7AAU - chains A and F; structure by X-ray diffraction, 2.30 A resolution.

# Chain A (and F)
Name: S-(hydroxymethyl)glutathione dehydrogenase
Organism: Chlamydomonas reinhardtii
Notes: EC 1.1.1.284; chain F of this document is another copy of the same molecule, construct and numbering; everything in this record applies to it too
UniProt: A0A2K3D6R4 (A0A2K3D6R4_CHLRE); residues 1-378 here = UniProt positions 1-378
Chain sequence (378 residues; numbered 1 to 378; the number before each row is that of its first residue):
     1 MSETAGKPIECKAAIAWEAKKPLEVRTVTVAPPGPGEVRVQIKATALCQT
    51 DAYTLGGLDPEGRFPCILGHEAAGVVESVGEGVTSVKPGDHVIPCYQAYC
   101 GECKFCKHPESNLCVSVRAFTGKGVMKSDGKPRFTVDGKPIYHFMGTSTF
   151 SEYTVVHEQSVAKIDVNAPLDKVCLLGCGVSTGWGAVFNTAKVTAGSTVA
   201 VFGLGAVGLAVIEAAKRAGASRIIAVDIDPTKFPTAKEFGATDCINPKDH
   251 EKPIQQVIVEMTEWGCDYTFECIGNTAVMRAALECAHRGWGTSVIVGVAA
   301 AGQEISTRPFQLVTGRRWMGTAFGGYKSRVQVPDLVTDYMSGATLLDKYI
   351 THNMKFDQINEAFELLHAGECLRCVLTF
Unresolved in the structure: 1
Metal / ion sites: Zn2+ site 1: C48, H70, E71, C178; Zn2+ site 2: C100, C103, C106, C114
Ligand contacts: NAD (nicotinamide-adenine-dinucleotide): Q49, T50, C178, G179, T182, G203, L204, G205, A206, V207, G208, V226, D227, I228, D229, K232, C272, I273, G274, V278, V296, G297, V298, T321, A322, F323, R373
What the authors report for this chain:
  - binding site for NAD: T182, V207, I228, V296, V298, T321, F323, R373
  - Zn2+ coordination: C48, H70, E71, C100, C103, C106, C114, C178
  - contacts within the chain: E71-R373 (salt bridge), K237-C244
  - conformationally variable residues (side-chain flip): Y96
  - binding site for di(hydroxyethyl)ether: Y96, Q97

# Chain A / chain F interface
Pairs across the interface (70):
  K104(A) - H287(F)  hydrogen bond
  K104(A) - W290(F)
  F105(A) - W264(F)  hydrophobic
  F105(A) - H287(F)
  F105(A) - R288(F)
  F105(A) - W290(F)  hydrophobic
  H108(A) - W290(F)
  E110(A) - G289(F)
  E110(A) - R317(F)  salt bridge
  S111(A) - G289(F)
  S111(A) - W290(F)
  L113(A) - R288(F)  hydrogen bond (backbone-side chain)
  L113(A) - T314(F)
  V115(A) - R288(F)
  R118(A) - R288(F)
  W264(A) - F105(F)  hydrophobic
  W264(A) - R118(F)
  M279(A) - P309(F)  hydrophobic
  R280(A) - E304(F)  salt bridge
  H287(A) - K104(F)  hydrogen bond
  H287(A) - F105(F)
  R288(A) - F105(F)
  R288(A) - L113(F)  hydrogen bond (side chain-backbone)
  R288(A) - V115(F)
  R288(A) - R118(F)
  G289(A) - E110(F)
  G289(A) - S111(F)
  W290(A) - F105(F)  hydrophobic
  W290(A) - H108(F)
  W290(A) - S111(F)
  I295(A) - L312(F)  hydrophobic
  A299(A) - P309(F)  hydrophobic
  Q303(A) - P309(F)
  E304(A) - R280(F)  salt bridge
  E304(A) - S306(F)
  E304(A) - T307(F)
  I305(A) - I305(F)
  I305(A) - S306(F)
  I305(A) - T307(F)  hydrogen bond (backbone-backbone)
  I305(A) - P309(F)  hydrophobic
  I305(A) - L312(F)  hydrophobic
  S306(A) - E304(F)
  S306(A) - I305(F)
  S306(A) - S306(F)  hydrogen bond
  T307(A) - E304(F)
  T307(A) - I305(F)  hydrogen bond (backbone-backbone)
  R308(A) - Q303(F)
  P309(A) - M279(F)  hydrophobic
  P309(A) - Q303(F)
  L312(A) - I295(F)  hydrophobic
  L312(A) - I305(F)  hydrophobic
  L312(A) - W318(F)  hydrophobic
  L312(A) - M319(F)
  L312(A) - G320(F)  hydrogen bond (backbone-backbone)
  V313(A) - G320(F)
  V313(A) - T321(F)
  V313(A) - A322(F)
  T314(A) - L113(F)
  R316(A) - M319(F)
  R317(A) - E110(F)
  R317(A) - W318(F)
  W318(A) - L312(F)  hydrophobic
  W318(A) - R317(F)
  W318(A) - W318(F)  hydrogen bond (backbone-backbone)
  M319(A) - L312(F)
  M319(A) - R316(F)
  G320(A) - L312(F)  hydrogen bond (backbone-backbone)
  G320(A) - V313(F)
  T321(A) - V313(F)
  A322(A) - V313(F)
Also at the interface, not in a pair above, chain A (36 interface residues in all): T276, G297
Also at the interface, not in a pair above, chain F (36 interface residues in all): G297, A299, G302, R308

# Summary
Chain A and chain F each contribute 36 residues to their interface; the contacts include 10 hydrogen bonds and
3 salt bridges. Among the polar pairs are E110(A)-R317(F), R280(A)-E304(F) and K104(A)-H287(F). From the
paper: a binding site for NAD at T182(A), V207(A) and I228(A) among others; a binding site for
di(hydroxyethyl)ether at Y96(A) and Q97(A).
Chain A and chain F are both S-(hydroxymethyl)glutathione dehydrogenase (Chlamydomonas reinhardtii); the
structure, Crystal structure of nitrosoglutathione reductase from Chlamydomonas reinhardtii in complex with
NAD+, was determined by X-ray diffraction (same publication as 7AAS and 7AV7).
